PDB entry 8VAR | electron microscopy, 3.90 A resolution | chains A and I of the 9 polymer chains in the assembly

== Chain A ==
Name: DNA polymerase III subunit delta
Source organism: Escherichia coli
UniProt: P28630 (HOLA_ECOLI); numbering as in UniProt (aligned over 1-343)
Amino-acid sequence (343 residues; row label = number of the first residue in the row):
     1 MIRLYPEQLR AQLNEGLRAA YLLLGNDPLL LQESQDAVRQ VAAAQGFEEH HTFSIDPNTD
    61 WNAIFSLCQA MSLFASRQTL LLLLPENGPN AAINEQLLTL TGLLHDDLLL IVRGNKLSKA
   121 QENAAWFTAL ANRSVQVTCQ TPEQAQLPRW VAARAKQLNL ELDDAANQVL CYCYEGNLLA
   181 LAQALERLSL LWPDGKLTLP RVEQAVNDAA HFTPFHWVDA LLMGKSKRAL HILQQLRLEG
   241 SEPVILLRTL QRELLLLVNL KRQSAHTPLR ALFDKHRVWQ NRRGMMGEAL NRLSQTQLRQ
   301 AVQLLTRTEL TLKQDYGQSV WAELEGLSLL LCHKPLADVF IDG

== Chain I ==
Molecule: 30-nt DNA strand
Sequence (30 nucleotides; numbered 1 to 30; the number before each row is that of its first residue):
     1 TTTTTTTTTT TATGTACTCG TAGTGTCTGC
Not modelled in the structure: 1-3

== How chain A and chain I interact ==
Contacting residue pairs - 26 pairs, chain A then chain I:
  Tyr-5(A) / DT4(I)  phosphate contact
  Thr-59(A) / DG20(I)  sugar contact
  Lys-116(A) / DT5(I)  hydrogen bond to the phosphate
  Lys-116(A) / DT6(I)  salt bridge to the phosphate
  Ser-118(A) / DT7(I)  phosphate contact
  Glu-143(A) / DT4(I)  base contact
  Phe-215(A) / DT7(I)  base contact
  Phe-215(A) / DT8(I)  base contact
  Glu-242(A) / DT9(I)  hydrogen bond to the base
  Val-244(A) / DT9(I)  phosphate contact
  Val-244(A) / DT10(I)  phosphate contact
  Ile-245(A) / DT8(I)  sugar contact
  Ile-245(A) / DT9(I)  sugar contact
  Arg-248(A) / DT9(I)  sugar contact
  Arg-248(A) / DT10(I)  salt bridge to the phosphate
  Thr-249(A) / DT8(I)  base contact
  Arg-252(A) / DT7(I)  phosphate contact
  Arg-252(A) / DT8(I)  sugar contact
  Trp-279(A) / DT5(I)  stacking on the base
  Asn-281(A) / DT4(I)  base contact
  Asn-281(A) / DT5(I)  base contact
  Arg-282(A) / DT5(I)  hydrogen bond to the base
  Leu-312(A) / DT10(I)  base contact
  Lys-313(A) / DT10(I)  salt bridge to the phosphate
  Tyr-316(A) / DT10(I)  base contact
  Tyr-316(A) / DT11(I)  hydrogen bond to the base
Also at the interface, not in a pair above, chain A (19 interface residues in all): Glu-309

== In short ==
19 residues of chain A face 9 of chain I across their interface, with 4 hydrogen bonds, 3 salt bridges and 1
aromatic stacking contact. Polar contacts include Glu-242(A)/DT9(I), Arg-282(A)/DT5(I) and Tyr-316(A)/DT11(I).
Here chain A is DNA polymerase III subunit delta (Escherichia coli) and chain I is a 30-nt DNA strand. Entry
8VAR (Structure of the E. coli clamp loader bound to the beta clamp in a Closed-DNA2 conformation) was
determined by electron microscopy, deposited together with 8VAL, 8VAM, 8VAN, 8VAP, 8VAQ, 8VAS and 8VAT.
